PDB entry 5FGJ | X-ray diffraction, 3.60 A resolution | chains B and C of the 4 polymer chains in the assembly

== Chain B (and C) ==
Molecule: Phenylalanine-4-hydroxylase
Source organism: Rattus norvegicus
Notes: EC 1.14.16.1; chain C of this document is another copy of the same molecule, construct and numbering; everything in this record applies to it too
Reference sequence: P04176 (PH4H_RAT); numbering as in UniProt (aligned over 1-453)
Sequence (453 residues; row label = number of the first residue in the row):
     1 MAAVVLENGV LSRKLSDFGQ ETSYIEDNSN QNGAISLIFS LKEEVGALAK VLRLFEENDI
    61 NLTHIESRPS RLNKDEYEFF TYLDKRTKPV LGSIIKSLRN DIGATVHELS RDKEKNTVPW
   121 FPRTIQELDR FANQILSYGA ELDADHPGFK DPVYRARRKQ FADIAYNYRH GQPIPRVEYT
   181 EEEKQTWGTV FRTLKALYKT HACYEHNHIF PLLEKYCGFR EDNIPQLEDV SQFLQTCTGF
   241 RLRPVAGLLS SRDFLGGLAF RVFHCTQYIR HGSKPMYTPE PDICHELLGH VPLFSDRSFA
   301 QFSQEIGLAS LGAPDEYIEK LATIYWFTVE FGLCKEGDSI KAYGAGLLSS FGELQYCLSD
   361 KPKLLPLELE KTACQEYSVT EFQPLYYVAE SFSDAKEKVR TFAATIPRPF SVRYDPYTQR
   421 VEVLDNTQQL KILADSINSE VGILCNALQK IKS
Disordered / not traced: 1-20, 137-139, 450-453 (chain C: 1-19, 136-142, 451-453)
Ion coordination: Mg2+: Glu178 (shared with 1 residue of chain A); Fe ion: His285, His290
UniProt features mapped onto this chain:
  - binding site (Fe cation): His285, His290, Glu330
  - modified residue: Ala2 (N-acetylalanine), Ser16 (Phosphoserine)
What the authors report for this chain:
  - post-translational modification sites: Ser16 (citing earlier work)

== Interface between chain B and chain C ==
Pairs across the interface - 120 pairs, chain B then chain C:
  Glu43(B) with Tyr204(C), hydrogen bond; Asn207(C); His208(C), salt bridge
  Leu48(B) with Leu212(C), hydrophobic
  Leu52(B) with Lys215(C)
  Leu62(B) with Lys215(C); Tyr216(C)
  Ile65(B) with Tyr216(C), hydrogen bond (backbone-side chain)
  Glu66(B) with Tyr216(C)
  Ser67(B) with Leu212(C); Tyr216(C), hydrogen bond (backbone-side chain)
  Arg68(B) with Tyr216(C); Phe233(C); Thr236(C), hydrogen bond
  Pro69(B) with Leu212(C); Cys237(C); Ser295(C)
  Arg71(B) with Arg297(C); Gln301(C)
  Lys74(B) with Tyr204(C); His208(C); Ser298(C), hydrogen bond
  Asp75(B) with Tyr204(C); His208(C)
  Glu76(B) with His208(C), hydrogen bond (backbone-side chain)
  Tyr77(B) with His208(C), hydrogen bond (side chain-backbone); Leu212(C), hydrophobic
  Tyr204(B) with Glu43(C), hydrogen bond; Lys74(C); Asp75(C)
  Asn207(B) with Glu43(C)
  His208(B) with Glu43(C), salt bridge; Lys74(C), hydrogen bond (side chain-backbone); Asp75(C); Glu76(C), hydrogen bond (side chain-backbone); Tyr77(C), hydrogen bond (backbone-side chain)
  Ile209(B) with Pro69(C), hydrophobic
  Leu212(B) with Leu48(C), hydrophobic; Ser67(C); Pro69(C); Tyr77(C), hydrophobic
  Lys215(B) with Leu52(C); Leu62(C)
  Tyr216(B) with Leu52(C); Leu62(C), hydrophobic; Ile65(C), hydrogen bond (side chain-backbone); Ser67(C)
  Phe233(B) with Arg68(C)
  Gln235(B) with Thr418(C)
  Thr236(B) with Arg68(C), hydrogen bond; Thr418(C); Arg420(C)
  Cys237(B) with Pro69(C); Thr418(C)
  Thr238(B) with Tyr417(C); Thr418(C)
  Gly239(B) with Tyr417(C); Thr418(C)
  Arg261(B) with Tyr417(C)
  Ser295(B) with Pro69(C)
  Arg297(B) with Arg71(C); Asp415(C), salt bridge; Tyr417(C)
  Gln301(B) with Arg71(C)
  Gln304(B) with Tyr417(C), hydrogen bond
  Glu397(B) with Asn438(C)
  Arg400(B) with Gly442(C), hydrogen bond (side chain-backbone); Asn446(C), hydrogen bond (backbone-side chain)
  Ala404(B) with Asn446(C); Gln449(C); Lys450(C), hydrogen bond (backbone-side chain)
  Ile406(B) with Lys450(C)
  Arg408(B) with Lys450(C)
  Phe410(B) with Lys450(C)
  Ser411(B) with Ala447(C); Lys450(C)
  Arg413(B) with Glu440(C), salt bridge
  Tyr414(B) with Tyr417(C)
  Asp415(B) with Arg297(C), salt bridge
  Pro416(B) with Pro416(C), hydrophobic; Tyr417(C)
  Tyr417(B) with Thr238(C); Gly239(C); Arg261(C); Arg297(C); Gln304(C), hydrogen bond; Tyr414(C); Pro416(C), hydrophobic
  Thr418(B) with Gln235(C); Thr236(C); Cys237(C); Thr238(C); Gly239(C); Arg297(C)
  Arg420(B) with Thr236(C)
  Leu430(B) with Leu444(C); Ala447(C), hydrophobic; Leu448(C), hydrophobic
  Leu433(B) with Glu440(C); Ile443(C), hydrophobic; Leu444(C), hydrophobic
  Ala434(B) with Leu444(C), hydrophobic
  Ile437(B) with Glu440(C); Val441(C), hydrophobic; Leu444(C), hydrophobic
  Ser439(B) with Glu397(C)
  Glu440(B) with Arg413(C), salt bridge; Ser436(C), hydrogen bond; Ile437(C)
  Val441(B) with Ile437(C)
  Ile443(B) with Glu397(C); Arg400(C); Leu433(C), hydrophobic
  Leu444(B) with Leu430(C); Leu433(C), hydrophobic; Ala434(C)
  Asn446(B) with Arg400(C); Thr401(C)
  Ala447(B) with Leu430(C), hydrophobic
  Leu448(B) with Leu430(C), hydrophobic
Also at the interface, not in a pair above, chain B (63 interface residues in all): Glu205, Pro211, Lys396, Thr401, Gly442
Also at the interface, not in a pair above, chain C (62 interface residues in all): Glu66, Ile209, Pro211, Ser393, Ser439

== In short ==
63 residues of chain B face 62 of chain C across their interface, with 19 hydrogen bonds and 6 salt bridges.
Among the polar pairs are Glu43(B)-His208(C), Arg297(B)-Asp415(C) and Arg413(B)-Glu440(C). His285(B) and
His290(B) form the Fe ion site. UniProt lists 3 Fe cation-binding residues on chain B. The paper reports a
modification site at Ser16(B).
Both chains are Phenylalanine-4-hydroxylase (Rattus norvegicus). Entry 5FGJ (Structure of tetrameric rat
phenylalanine hydroxylase, residues 1-453) was determined by X-ray diffraction (same publication as 5EGQ).
